Entry 7L35 (X-ray diffraction, 2.00 A resolution); this record covers chains A and D of the 4 polymer chains in the assembly.

Chain A:
Protein: DNA ligase 1
Organism: Homo sapiens
Notes: EC 6.5.1.1
Reference sequence: P18858 (DNLI1_HUMAN); residue numbers follow UniProt; this construct covers 262-906
Chain sequence (647 residues; row label = number of the first residue in the row):
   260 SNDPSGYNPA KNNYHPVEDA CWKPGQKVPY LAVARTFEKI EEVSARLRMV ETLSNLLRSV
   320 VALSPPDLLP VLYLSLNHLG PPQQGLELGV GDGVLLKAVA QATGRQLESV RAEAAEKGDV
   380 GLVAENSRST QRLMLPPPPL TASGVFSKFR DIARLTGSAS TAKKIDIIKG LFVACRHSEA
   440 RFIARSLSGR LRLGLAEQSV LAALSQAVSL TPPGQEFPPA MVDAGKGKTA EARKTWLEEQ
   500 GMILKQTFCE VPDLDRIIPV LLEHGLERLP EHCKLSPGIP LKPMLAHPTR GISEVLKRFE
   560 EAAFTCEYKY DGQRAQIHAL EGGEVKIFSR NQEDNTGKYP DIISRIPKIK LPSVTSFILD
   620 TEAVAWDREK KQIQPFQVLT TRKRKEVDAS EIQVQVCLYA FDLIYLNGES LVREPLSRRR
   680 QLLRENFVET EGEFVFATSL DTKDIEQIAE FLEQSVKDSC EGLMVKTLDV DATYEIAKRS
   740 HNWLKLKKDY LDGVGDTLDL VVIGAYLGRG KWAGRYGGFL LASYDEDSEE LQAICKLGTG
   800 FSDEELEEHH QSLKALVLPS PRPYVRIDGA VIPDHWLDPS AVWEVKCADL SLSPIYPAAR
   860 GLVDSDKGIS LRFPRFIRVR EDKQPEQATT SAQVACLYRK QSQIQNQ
Disordered / not traced: 387-394, 902-906
Differences from the reference sequence: expression tag (260-261); engineered mutation Trp771 (Arg in P18858)
Residues lining bound ligands: adenosine monophosphate (AMP): Ala545, Glu566, Tyr567, Lys568, Tyr569, Arg573, Arg589, Glu621, Phe660, Ala696, Met723, Lys725, Trp742, Lys744, Lys746
What the authors report for this chain:
  - disease-associated variants - R771W (1.6-fold): unchanged binding to ligatable substrate
  - disease-associated variants - R771W (36-fold): decreased catalytic activity on DNA substrate
  - disease-associated variants - R771W (40-50-fold): decreased binding to magnesium ion
  - conformationally variable residues (loop rearrangement, order/disorder transition): Arg451, Arg768, Lys770, Trp771
  - mutagenesis - E346A/E592A/R771W (20-30-fold), E346A/E592A/R641L (20-30-fold): increased catalytic activity

Chain D:
Molecule: 18-nt DNA strand
Sequence (18 nucleotides; numbered 9 to 26; the number before each row is that of its first residue):
     9 GTCCGACGAC GCATCAGC

Chain A / chain D interface:
Pairs across the interface (66; chain A residue first):
  Arg305(A) - DT10(D)  hydrogen bond to the base
  Arg305(A) - DC11(D)  hydrogen bond to the base
  Lys356(A) - DG25(D)  salt bridge to the phosphate
  Thr415(A) - DC23(D)  phosphate contact
  Gly416(A) - DC23(D)  hydrogen bond to the phosphate
  Ser417(A) - DA24(D)  phosphate contact
  Ala418(A) - DA24(D)  hydrogen bond to the phosphate
  Ser419(A) - DC23(D)  sugar contact
  Ser419(A) - DA24(D)  hydrogen bond to the phosphate
  Thr420(A) - DC23(D)  phosphate contact
  Thr420(A) - DA24(D)  hydrogen bond to the phosphate
  Arg451(A) - DG13(D)  phosphate contact
  Arg451(A) - DA14(D)  phosphate contact
  Arg451(A) - DC15(D)  salt bridge to the phosphate
  Leu452(A) - DG13(D)  hydrogen bond to the phosphate
  Gly453(A) - DC12(D)  sugar contact
  Gly453(A) - DG13(D)  hydrogen bond to the phosphate
  Leu454(A) - DC12(D)  phosphate contact
  Leu454(A) - DG13(D)  phosphate contact
  Ala455(A) - DC12(D)  hydrogen bond to the phosphate
  Ala455(A) - DG13(D)  phosphate contact
  Glu456(A) - DC12(D)  phosphate contact
  Gln457(A) - DC11(D)  phosphate contact
  Gln457(A) - DC12(D)  hydrogen bond to the phosphate
  Ser458(A) - DC11(D)  phosphate contact
  Ser458(A) - DC12(D)  hydrogen bond to the phosphate
  Lys504(A) - DC11(D)  salt bridge to the phosphate
  Gln636(A) - DC18(D)  hydrogen bond to the phosphate
  Gln636(A) - DG19(D)  hydrogen bond to the phosphate
  Thr639(A) - DG19(D)  sugar contact
  Thr639(A) - DC20(D)  sugar contact
  Thr640(A) - DG19(D)  phosphate contact
  Thr640(A) - DC20(D)  phosphate contact
  Arg641(A) - DC20(D)  sugar contact
  Lys642(A) - DC20(D)  phosphate contact
  Lys642(A) - DA21(D)  phosphate contact
  Arg643(A) - DG19(D)  base contact
  Arg643(A) - DC20(D)  hydrogen bond to the base
  Arg643(A) - DA21(D)  hydrogen bond to the phosphate
  Lys644(A) - DA21(D)  phosphate contact
  Lys644(A) - DT22(D)  salt bridge to the phosphate
  Arg738(A) - DG9(D)  hydrogen bond to the phosphate
  Arg738(A) - DT10(D)  salt bridge to the phosphate
  Ser739(A) - DC11(D)  phosphate contact
  Arg768(A) - DA14(D)  phosphate contact
  Arg768(A) - DC15(D)  salt bridge to the phosphate
  Lys770(A) - DA14(D)  phosphate contact
  Gly776(A) - DC15(D)  sugar contact
  Cys794(A) - DA17(D)  phosphate contact
  Lys795(A) - DG16(D)  salt bridge to the phosphate
  Lys795(A) - DA17(D)  hydrogen bond to the phosphate
  Leu796(A) - DG16(D)  sugar contact
  Gly797(A) - DC15(D)  sugar contact
  Gly797(A) - DG16(D)  sugar contact
  Thr798(A) - DA14(D)  base contact
  Ser850(A) - DA17(D)  hydrogen bond to the phosphate
  Ser850(A) - DC18(D)  hydrogen bond to the phosphate
  Leu851(A) - DC18(D)  phosphate contact
  Ser852(A) - DC18(D)  hydrogen bond to the phosphate
  Pro853(A) - DG19(D)  phosphate contact
  Tyr855(A) - DA17(D)  hydrogen bond to the phosphate
  Tyr855(A) - DC18(D)  phosphate contact
  Ser869(A) - DA17(D)  hydrogen bond to the phosphate
  Ser869(A) - DC18(D)  phosphate contact
  Leu870(A) - DA17(D)  sugar contact
  Phe872(A) - DG16(D)  base contact
Also at the interface, not in a pair above, chain A (51 interface residues in all): Ala421, His546, Lys737, His740, Gly767, Gly769, Ile854, Lys866, Pro873

Overview:
51 residues of chain A face 17 of chain D across their interface, with 22 hydrogen bonds and 7 salt bridges.
Among the polar pairs are Arg305(A)-DT10(D), Arg305(A)-DC11(D) and Arg643(A)-DC20(D). The paper reports that
E346A/E592A/R771W and E346A/E592A/R641L of chain A increase catalytic activity; conformational variability at
Arg451(A), Arg768(A) and Lys770(A) among others.
Chain A is DNA ligase 1 (Homo sapiens) and chain D is an 18-nt DNA strand; the structure, Human DNA Ligase 1 -
R771W nicked DNA complex, was determined by X-ray diffraction (same publication as 7L34).
